Entry 2ZAL (X-ray diffraction, 1.90 A resolution); this record covers chains A and B of the 4 polymer chains in the assembly.

Chain A:
Name: L-asparaginase
From: Escherichia coli
Notes: EC 3.4.19.5, 3.5.1.1; fragment: N-terminal subunit (alpha)
UniProtKB: P37595 (ASGX_ECOLI); residues 2-161 here = UniProt positions 2-161
Sequence (160 residues; each row starts with the number of its first residue):
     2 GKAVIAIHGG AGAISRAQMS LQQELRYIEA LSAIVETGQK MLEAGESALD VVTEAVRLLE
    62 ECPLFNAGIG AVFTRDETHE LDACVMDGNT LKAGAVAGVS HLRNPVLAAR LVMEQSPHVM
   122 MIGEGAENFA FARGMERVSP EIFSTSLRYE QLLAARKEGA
Bound ions: Na+: L60, E61, C63, F66, A68, I70; Ca2+: E137 (together with aspartic acid)
Residues lining bound ligands: aspartic acid (ASP): R104, G135, M136, E137

Chain B:
Name: L-asparaginase
From: Escherichia coli
Notes: EC 3.4.19.5, 3.5.1.1; fragment: C-terminal subunit (beta)
UniProtKB: P37595 (ASGX_ECOLI); numbering as in UniProt (aligned over 179-315)
Sequence (137 residues; numbered 179 to 315; the number before each row is that of its first residue):
   179 TVGAVALDLD GNLAAATSTG GMTNKLPGRV GDSPLVGAGC YANNASVAVS CTGTGEVFIR
   239 ALAAYDIAAL MDYGGLSLAE ACERVVMEKL PALGGSGGLI AIDHEGNVAL PFNTEGMYRA
   299 WGYAGDTPTT GIYREKG
Not modelled in the structure: 314-315
Curated features (UniProtKB/Swiss-Prot):
  - active site: T179 (Nucleophile)
  - binding site (substrate): R207 to D210, T230 to G233
Bound ions: Ca2+ site 1 near D188 (its only coordinating residue here); Ca2+ site 2: G253 (together with aspartic acid)
Residues lining bound ligands:
  - aspartic acid (ASP), molecule 1: T179, T197, G199, M200, R207, G209, D210, S211, T230, G231, G233
  - aspartic acid (ASP), molecule 2: G253, L254, S255, E283

Interface between chain A and chain B:
Residue-residue contacts (169; chain A residue first):
  G2(A) - L185(B)
  G2(A) - E283(B)
  K3(A) - L185(B)
  K3(A) - A302(B)
  A4(A) - L185(B)
  A4(A) - D186(B)
  A4(A) - L187(B)  hydrophobic
  A4(A) - Y301(B)
  A4(A) - A302(B)  hydrogen bond (backbone-backbone)
  V5(A) - A184(B)
  V5(A) - L185(B)  hydrogen bond (backbone-backbone)
  V5(A) - I280(B)
  V5(A) - V286(B)  hydrophobic
  V5(A) - G300(B)
  V5(A) - Y301(B)  hydrophobic
  I6(A) - V183(B)
  I6(A) - W299(B)
  I6(A) - G300(B)  hydrogen bond (backbone-backbone)
  A7(A) - A182(B)
  A7(A) - V183(B)  hydrogen bond (backbone-backbone)
  A7(A) - I278(B)
  A7(A) - I280(B)
  A7(A) - V286(B)  hydrophobic
  A7(A) - A298(B)
  A7(A) - W299(B)  hydrophobic
  I8(A) - G181(B)
  I8(A) - A182(B)  hydrophobic
  I8(A) - I278(B)  hydrophobic
  I8(A) - R297(B)
  I8(A) - A298(B)  hydrogen bond (backbone-backbone)
  H9(A) - T179(B)
  H9(A) - V180(B)
  H9(A) - G181(B)  hydrogen bond (backbone-backbone)
  H9(A) - S228(B)  hydrogen bond
  H9(A) - C229(B)  hydrogen bond (side chain-backbone)
  H9(A) - T230(B)
  H9(A) - I278(B)
  H9(A) - Y296(B)
  G10(A) - T179(B)
  G10(A) - V180(B)
  G10(A) - Y296(B)  hydrogen bond (backbone-backbone)
  G11(A) - T179(B)  hydrogen bond (backbone-backbone)
  G11(A) - T230(B)
  G11(A) - M295(B)
  G11(A) - Y296(B)  hydrogen bond (backbone-backbone)
  A12(A) - T230(B)  hydrogen bond (backbone-side chain)
  A12(A) - G275(B)
  A12(A) - T292(B)
  A12(A) - G294(B)
  A12(A) - M295(B)  hydrophobic
  G13(A) - T292(B)
  G13(A) - E293(B)
  G13(A) - G294(B)  hydrogen bond (backbone-backbone)
  A14(A) - E293(B)
  I15(A) - E293(B)
  I15(A) - G294(B)
  I15(A) - M295(B)
  I15(A) - Y296(B)  hydrophobic
  I15(A) - I310(B)  hydrophobic
  I15(A) - Y311(B)
  S16(A) - E293(B)
  R17(A) - Y311(B)
  M20(A) - Y311(B)
  E25(A) - Y311(B)  hydrogen bond
  Y28(A) - Y296(B)  hydrophobic
  I29(A) - T308(B)
  I29(A) - I310(B)  hydrophobic
  L32(A) - R297(B)
  L32(A) - G309(B)
  S33(A) - T308(B)
  V36(A) - A298(B)  hydrophobic
  V36(A) - W299(B)  hydrophobic
  V36(A) - P306(B)  hydrophobic
  E37(A) - P306(B)
  Q40(A) - G300(B)
  Q40(A) - Y301(B)  hydrogen bond (side chain-backbone)
  Q40(A) - D304(B)  hydrogen bond (side chain-backbone)
  Q40(A) - P306(B)
  L43(A) - L185(B)
  L43(A) - D186(B)
  L43(A) - L187(B)
  E44(A) - L187(B)
  E44(A) - G303(B)
  G46(A) - L187(B)
  E47(A) - D186(B)
  S48(A) - D186(B)
  A49(A) - A184(B)
  A49(A) - D186(B)  hydrogen bond (backbone-side chain)
  A49(A) - N190(B)
  A49(A) - A192(B)
  L50(A) - A192(B)
  V53(A) - A182(B)
  V53(A) - V183(B)
  V53(A) - A184(B)
  V53(A) - A192(B)
  V53(A) - A193(B)
  V53(A) - A194(B)  hydrophobic
  A56(A) - A182(B)  hydrophobic
  V57(A) - G181(B)
  V57(A) - A182(B)
  V57(A) - A194(B)  hydrophobic
  V57(A) - S196(B)
  L60(A) - V180(B)  hydrophobic
  L60(A) - G181(B)
  E61(A) - S196(B)  hydrogen bond
  F66(A) - V180(B)  hydrophobic
  N67(A) - T179(B)  hydrogen bond (backbone-backbone)
  N67(A) - T197(B)
  N67(A) - G198(B)  hydrogen bond (side chain-backbone)
  N67(A) - G199(B)  hydrogen bond (side chain-backbone)
  A68(A) - V180(B)  hydrophobic
  A68(A) - S196(B)
  A68(A) - T197(B)
  A72(A) - G198(B)
  V73(A) - G198(B)
  V73(A) - G199(B)
  V73(A) - M200(B)
  V73(A) - T201(B)
  F74(A) - M200(B)
  F74(A) - T201(B)
  F74(A) - N202(B)  hydrogen bond (backbone-backbone)
  T75(A) - N202(B)
  T75(A) - K203(B)
  R76(A) - N202(B)
  R76(A) - K203(B)  hydrogen bond (backbone-backbone)
  R76(A) - L204(B)
  R76(A) - P205(B)
  D77(A) - P205(B)
  E81(A) - G198(B)
  E81(A) - K203(B)  hydrogen bond (backbone-side chain)
  E81(A) - P205(B)
  E81(A) - G206(B)  hydrogen bond (side chain-backbone)
  L82(A) - T197(B)
  L82(A) - G198(B)
  D83(A) - S196(B)
  D83(A) - T197(B)  hydrogen bond (backbone-backbone)
  D83(A) - G209(B)
  D83(A) - P212(B)
  A84(A) - T195(B)
  A84(A) - S196(B)
  A84(A) - P212(B)
  C85(A) - A194(B)
  C85(A) - T195(B)  hydrogen bond (backbone-backbone)
  C85(A) - S211(B)
  C85(A) - P212(B)  hydrophobic
  C85(A) - V214(B)  hydrophobic
  C85(A) - C218(B)  hydrophobic
  V86(A) - A193(B)
  M87(A) - A192(B)
  M87(A) - A193(B)  hydrogen bond (backbone-backbone)
  M87(A) - V214(B)  hydrophobic
  M87(A) - Y219(B)  hydrophobic
  M87(A) - A220(B)  hydrogen bond (side chain-backbone)
  D88(A) - L191(B)
  G89(A) - L191(B)  hydrogen bond (backbone-backbone)
  G89(A) - A220(B)
  G89(A) - N221(B)
  G89(A) - N222(B)  hydrogen bond (backbone-backbone)
  N90(A) - N190(B)
  N90(A) - N222(B)  hydrogen bond (backbone-side chain)
  L92(A) - A220(B)
  L92(A) - N221(B)
  A94(A) - V214(B)  hydrophobic
  A96(A) - P212(B)
  V97(A) - P212(B)
  A98(A) - P212(B)  hydrophobic
  M121(A) - L213(B)  hydrophobic
  L153(A) - T201(B)
  L153(A) - N202(B)
Other interface residues (no listed pair), chain A (70 interface residues in all): V52, P106, V107, V120, Q152, A156, R157
Other interface residues (no listed pair), chain B (69 interface residues in all): R207, V208, G276, H282, G284, L288, T305

Overview:
70 residues of chain A and 69 residues of chain B are in contact; the contacts include 32 hydrogen bonds.
Among the polar pairs are H9(A)-S228(B), H9(A)-C229(B) and A12(A)-T230(B). Ligands of chain A: aspartic acid.
Ligands of chain B: aspartic acid.
Here chain A is L-asparaginase and chain B is L-asparaginase, both from Escherichia coli. Entry 2ZAL (Crystal
structure of E. coli isoaspartyl aminopeptidase/L-asparaginase in complex with L-aspartate) was determined by
X-ray diffraction.
